Entry 5UH6 (X-ray diffraction, 3.84 A resolution); this record covers chains D and H of the 9 polymer chains in the assembly.

[Chain D]
Molecule: DNA-directed RNA polymerase subunit beta'
From: Mycobacterium tuberculosis (strain ATCC 25618 / H37Rv)
Notes: EC 2.7.7.6
UniProtKB: P9WGY7 (RPOC_MYCTU); numbering as in UniProt (aligned over 1-1316)
Amino-acid sequence (1316 residues; each row starts with the number of its first residue):
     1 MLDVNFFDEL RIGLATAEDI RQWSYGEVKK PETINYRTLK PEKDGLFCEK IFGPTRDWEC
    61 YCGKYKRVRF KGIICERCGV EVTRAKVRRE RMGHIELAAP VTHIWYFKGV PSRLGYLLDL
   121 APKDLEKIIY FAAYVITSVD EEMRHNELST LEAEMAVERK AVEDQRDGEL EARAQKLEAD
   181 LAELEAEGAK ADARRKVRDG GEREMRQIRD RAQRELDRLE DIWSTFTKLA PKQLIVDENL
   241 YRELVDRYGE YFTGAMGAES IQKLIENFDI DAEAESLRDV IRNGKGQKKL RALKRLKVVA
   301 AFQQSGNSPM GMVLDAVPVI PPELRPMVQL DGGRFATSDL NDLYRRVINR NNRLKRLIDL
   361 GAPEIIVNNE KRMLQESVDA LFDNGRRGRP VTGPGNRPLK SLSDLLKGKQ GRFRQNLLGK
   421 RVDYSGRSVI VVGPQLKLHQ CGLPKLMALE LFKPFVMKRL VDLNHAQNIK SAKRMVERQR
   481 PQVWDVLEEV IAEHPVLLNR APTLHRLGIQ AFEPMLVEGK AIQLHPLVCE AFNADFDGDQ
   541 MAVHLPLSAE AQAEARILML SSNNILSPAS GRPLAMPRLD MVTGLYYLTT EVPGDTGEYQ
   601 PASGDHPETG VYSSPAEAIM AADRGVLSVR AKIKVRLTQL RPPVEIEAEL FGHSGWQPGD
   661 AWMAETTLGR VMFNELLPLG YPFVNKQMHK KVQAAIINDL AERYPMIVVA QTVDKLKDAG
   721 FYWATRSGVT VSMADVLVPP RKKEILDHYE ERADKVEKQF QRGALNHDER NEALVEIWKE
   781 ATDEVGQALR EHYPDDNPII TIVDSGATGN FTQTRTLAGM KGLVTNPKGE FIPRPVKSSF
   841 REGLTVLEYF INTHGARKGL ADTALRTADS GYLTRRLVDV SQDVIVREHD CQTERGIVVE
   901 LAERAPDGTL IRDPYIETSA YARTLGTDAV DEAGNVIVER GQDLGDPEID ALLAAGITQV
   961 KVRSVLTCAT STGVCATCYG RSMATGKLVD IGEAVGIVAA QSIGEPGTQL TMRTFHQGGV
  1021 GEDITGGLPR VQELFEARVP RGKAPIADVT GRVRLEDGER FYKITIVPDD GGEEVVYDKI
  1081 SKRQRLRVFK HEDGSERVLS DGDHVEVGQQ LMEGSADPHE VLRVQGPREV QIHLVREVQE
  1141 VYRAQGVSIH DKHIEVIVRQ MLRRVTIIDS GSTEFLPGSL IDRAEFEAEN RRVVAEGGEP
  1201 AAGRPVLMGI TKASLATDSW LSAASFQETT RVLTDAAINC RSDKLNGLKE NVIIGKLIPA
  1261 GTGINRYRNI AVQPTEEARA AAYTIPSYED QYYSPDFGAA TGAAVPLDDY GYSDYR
Not modelled in the structure: 1-2, 1012-1025, 1282-1316
UniProt features mapped onto this chain:
  - binding site (Zn(2+)): Cys-60, Cys-62, Cys-75, Cys-78, Cys-891, Cys-968, Cys-975, Cys-978
  - binding site (Mg(2+)): Asp-535, Asp-537, Asp-539
Metal / ion sites: Zn2+ site 1: Cys-60, Cys-62, Cys-75, Cys-78; Mg2+: Asp-535, Asp-537, Asp-539 (shared with 1 residue of chain I); Zn2+ site 2: Cys-891, Cys-968, Cys-975, Cys-978

[Chain H]
Molecule: 23-nt DNA strand
Sequence (23 nucleotides; numbered 1 to 23; the number before each row is that of its first residue):
     1 TATAATGGGA GCTGTCACGG ATG

[Chain D / chain H interface]
Residue-residue contacts - 5 pairs, chain D then chain H:
  Tyr-116(D) with DA21(H), phosphate contact
  Lys-294(D) with DA21(H), salt bridge to the phosphate
  Arg-389(D) with DC12(H), salt bridge to the phosphate
  Arg-1038(D) with DC18(H), hydrogen bond to the phosphate; DG19(H), salt bridge to the phosphate
Also at the interface, not in a pair above, chain D (5 interface residues in all): Pro-111
Also at the interface, not in a pair above, chain H (5 interface residues in all): DG11

[In short]
The chain D/chain H interface involves 5 residues from each chain; the contacts include 1 hydrogen bond and 3
salt bridges. Among the polar pairs are Arg-1038(D)/DC18(H), Lys-294(D)/DA21(H) and Arg-389(D)/DC12(H).
UniProt lists 8 Zn2+-binding residues and 3 Mg2+-binding residues on chain D.
Here chain D is DNA-directed RNA polymerase subunit beta' (Mycobacterium tuberculosis (strain ATCC 25618 /
H37Rv)) and chain H is a 23-nt DNA strand. Entry 5UH6 (Crystal structure of Mycobacterium tuberculosis
transcription initiation complex containing 2ntRNA in complex with Rifampin) was determined by X-ray
diffraction (same publication as 5UH5, 5UH8, 5UH9, 5UHA, 5UHB, 5UHC and 4 further entries).
